3AL0 - chains C and E of the 4 polymer chains in the assembly; structure by X-ray diffraction, 3.37 A resolution.

[Chain C]
Protein: Glutamyl-tRNA(Gln) amidotransferase subunit C, Linker, Glutamate--tRNA ligase 2
From: Thermotoga maritima
Notes: EC 6.3.5.-, 6.1.1.17
UniProt: chimeric construct of Q9WY94, Q9X2I8: residues 2-96 from Q9WY94 (GATC_THEMA) positions 2-96 (same numbers); residues 105-591 from Q9X2I8 positions 1-487 (UniProt number = residue number - 104)
Sequence (592 residues; numbered 0 to 591; the number before each row is that of its first residue; numbering starts at 0):
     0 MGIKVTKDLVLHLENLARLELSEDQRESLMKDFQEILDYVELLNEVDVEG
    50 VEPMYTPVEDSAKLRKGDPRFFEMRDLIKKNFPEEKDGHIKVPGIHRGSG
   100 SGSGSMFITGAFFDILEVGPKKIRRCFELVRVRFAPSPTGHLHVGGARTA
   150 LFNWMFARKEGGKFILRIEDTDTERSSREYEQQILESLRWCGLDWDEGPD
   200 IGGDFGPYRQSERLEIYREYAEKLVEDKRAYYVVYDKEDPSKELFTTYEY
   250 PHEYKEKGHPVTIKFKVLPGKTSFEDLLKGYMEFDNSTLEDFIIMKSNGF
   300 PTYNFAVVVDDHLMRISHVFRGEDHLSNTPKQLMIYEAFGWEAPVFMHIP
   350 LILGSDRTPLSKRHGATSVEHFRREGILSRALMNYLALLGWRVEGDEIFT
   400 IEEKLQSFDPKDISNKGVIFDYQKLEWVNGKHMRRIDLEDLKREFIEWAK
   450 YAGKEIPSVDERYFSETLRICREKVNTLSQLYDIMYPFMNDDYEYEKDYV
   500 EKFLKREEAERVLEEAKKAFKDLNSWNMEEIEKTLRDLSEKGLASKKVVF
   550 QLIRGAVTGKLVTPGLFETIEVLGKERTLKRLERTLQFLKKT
Not modelled in the structure: 0-2, 95-118, 591
Sequence notes: expression tag (0-1)
Ligand contacts: o5'-(L-glutamyl-sulfamoyl)-adenosine (GSU): Arg-132, Phe-133, Ala-134, Pro-135, Ser-136, His-142, Gly-144, Gly-145, Thr-148, Glu-168, Tyr-302, Val-306, Arg-320, Gly-321, Asp-323, His-324, Pro-349, Leu-350, Ile-351, Pro-358, Leu-359, Lys-361

[Chain E]
Molecule: tRNAGln
Sequence (74 nucleotides; each row starts with the number of its first residue; note: 2 numbers in that range are skipped by the numbering (no residue carries them; nothing is unmodelled there)):
     1 UGGGAGGUCGUCUAAC
    18 GGUAGGACGGCGGACUCUGGAUCCGCUGG
    48 UGGAGGUUCGAGUCCUCCCCUCCCAGCCA

[Interface between chain C and chain E]
Pairs across the interface (95):
  Ser-136(C) / A76(E)  sugar contact
  Glu-168(C) / A76(E)  phosphate contact
  Thr-170(C) / A76(E)  hydrogen bond to the phosphate
  Asp-171(C) / C75(E)  hydrogen bond to the sugar
  Asp-171(C) / A76(E)  phosphate contact
  Arg-174(C) / C75(E)  hydrogen bond to the base
  Arg-174(C) / A76(E)  hydrogen bond to the sugar
  Tyr-234(C) / C74(E)  base contact
  Pro-239(C) / C74(E)  hydrogen bond to the base
  Thr-261(C) / C74(E)  base contact
  Lys-278(C) / A5(E)  phosphate contact
  Lys-278(C) / G6(E)  phosphate contact
  Met-281(C) / G4(E)  phosphate contact
  Met-281(C) / A5(E)  phosphate contact
  Phe-283(C) / G3(E)  sugar contact
  Glu-289(C) / A72(E)  hydrogen bond to the sugar
  Ile-292(C) / G73(E)  phosphate contact
  Ile-292(C) / C74(E)  phosphate contact
  Lys-295(C) / C74(E)  hydrogen bond to the phosphate
  Lys-295(C) / C75(E)  salt bridge to the phosphate
  Lys-295(C) / A76(E)  salt bridge to the phosphate
  Ser-296(C) / C74(E)  hydrogen bond to the base
  Thr-301(C) / A76(E)  phosphate contact
  Tyr-302(C) / A76(E)  hydrogen bond to the phosphate
  Glu-322(C) / A5(E)  hydrogen bond to the sugar
  Asp-323(C) / C70(E)  hydrogen bond to the sugar
  Asp-323(C) / C71(E)  sugar contact
  His-324(C) / A76(E)  base contact
  Leu-325(C) / G4(E)  sugar contact
  Leu-325(C) / A5(E)  sugar contact
  Ser-326(C) / G3(E)  hydrogen bond to the base
  Ser-326(C) / C70(E)  base contact
  Ser-326(C) / C71(E)  sugar contact
  Asn-327(C) / C71(E)  phosphate contact
  Asn-327(C) / A76(E)  hydrogen bond to the base
  Lys-330(C) / C71(E)  phosphate contact
  Lys-330(C) / A72(E)  salt bridge to the phosphate
  Arg-356(C) / G6(E)  base contact
  Arg-356(C) / U68(E)  sugar contact
  Arg-356(C) / C69(E)  sugar contact
  Pro-358(C) / C69(E)  phosphate contact
  Pro-358(C) / C70(E)  phosphate contact
  Leu-387(C) / C12(E)  sugar contact
  Gly-389(C) / C12(E)  hydrogen bond to the sugar
  Gly-389(C) / U13(E)  phosphate contact
  Trp-390(C) / U13(E)  sugar contact
  Arg-391(C) / U13(E)  phosphate contact
  Arg-391(C) / A14(E)  phosphate contact
  Val-392(C) / U13(E)  sugar contact
  Glu-396(C) / A24(E)  hydrogen bond to the sugar
  Ser-413(C) / U13(E)  hydrogen bond to the phosphate
  Asn-414(C) / G6(E)  sugar contact
  Lys-415(C) / G6(E)  sugar contact
  Lys-415(C) / U8(E)  salt bridge to the phosphate
  Lys-415(C) / C12(E)  sugar contact
  Lys-415(C) / U13(E)  salt bridge to the phosphate
  Val-417(C) / C12(E)  phosphate contact
  Ile-418(C) / U11(E)  phosphate contact
  Ile-418(C) / C12(E)  phosphate contact
  Asp-420(C) / U11(E)  sugar contact
  Lys-423(C) / A24(E)  sugar contact
  Lys-423(C) / C25(E)  sugar contact
  Trp-426(C) / C25(E)  sugar contact
  Lys-430(C) / U39(E)  phosphate contact
  Arg-433(C) / A38(E)  hydrogen bond to the phosphate
  Arg-433(C) / U39(E)  salt bridge to the phosphate
  Glu-472(C) / A38(E)  hydrogen bond to the sugar
  Lys-473(C) / G36(E)  base contact
  Lys-473(C) / G37(E)  hydrogen bond to the sugar
  Lys-473(C) / A38(E)  sugar contact
  Val-474(C) / G37(E)  base contact
  Asn-475(C) / A38(E)  phosphate contact
  Gln-479(C) / G37(E)  base contact
  Ile-483(C) / G37(E)  base contact
  Arg-535(C) / U33(E)  sugar contact
  Arg-535(C) / C34(E)  salt bridge to the phosphate
  Lys-545(C) / U33(E)  sugar contact
  Lys-545(C) / C34(E)  phosphate contact
  Lys-546(C) / C34(E)  hydrogen bond to the phosphate
  Lys-546(C) / U35(E)  salt bridge to the phosphate
  Phe-549(C) / C34(E)  phosphate contact
  Gln-550(C) / C34(E)  hydrogen bond to the sugar
  Gln-550(C) / U35(E)  sugar contact
  Arg-553(C) / C34(E)  hydrogen bond to the base
  Arg-553(C) / U35(E)  base contact
  Leu-560(C) / U35(E)  sugar contact
  Val-561(C) / U35(E)  sugar contact
  Val-561(C) / G36(E)  sugar contact
  Val-561(C) / G37(E)  base contact
  Thr-562(C) / U35(E)  hydrogen bond to the base
  Pro-563(C) / U35(E)  base contact
  Gly-564(C) / C34(E)  base contact
  Gly-564(C) / U35(E)  hydrogen bond to the base
  Leu-565(C) / C34(E)  hydrogen bond to the base
  Phe-566(C) / C34(E)  base contact
Interface residues without a listed pair, chain C (69 interface residues in all): Pro-259, Pro-300, Asn-303, Thr-357, Leu-388, Gly-416, Gln-422, Glu-567
Interface residues without a listed pair, chain E (29 interface residues in all): G7, G26

[Overview]
Chain C and chain E form an interface of 69 and 29 residues respectively; the contacts include 25 hydrogen
bonds and 8 salt bridges. Polar pairs include Arg-174(C)/C75(E), Pro-239(C)/C74(E) and Ser-296(C)/C74(E).
Chain C binds o5'-(L-glutamyl-sulfamoyl)-adenosine.
Chain C is Glutamyl-tRNA(Gln) amidotransferase subunit C, Linker, Glutamate--tRNA ligase 2 (Thermotoga
maritima) and chain E is tRNAGln; the structure, Crystal structure of the glutamine transamidosome from
Thermotoga maritima in the glutamylation state, was determined by X-ray diffraction together with 3AKZ from
the same study.
